9G01 - chains C and D of the 4 polymer chains in the assembly; structure by electron microscopy, 2.83 A resolution.

[Chain C]
Protein: Carbon monoxide dehydrogenase/acetyl-CoA synthase beta subunit
From: Clostridium autoethanogenum DSM 10061
Notes: EC 1.2.7.4
Chain sequence (630 residues; row label = number of the first residue in the row):
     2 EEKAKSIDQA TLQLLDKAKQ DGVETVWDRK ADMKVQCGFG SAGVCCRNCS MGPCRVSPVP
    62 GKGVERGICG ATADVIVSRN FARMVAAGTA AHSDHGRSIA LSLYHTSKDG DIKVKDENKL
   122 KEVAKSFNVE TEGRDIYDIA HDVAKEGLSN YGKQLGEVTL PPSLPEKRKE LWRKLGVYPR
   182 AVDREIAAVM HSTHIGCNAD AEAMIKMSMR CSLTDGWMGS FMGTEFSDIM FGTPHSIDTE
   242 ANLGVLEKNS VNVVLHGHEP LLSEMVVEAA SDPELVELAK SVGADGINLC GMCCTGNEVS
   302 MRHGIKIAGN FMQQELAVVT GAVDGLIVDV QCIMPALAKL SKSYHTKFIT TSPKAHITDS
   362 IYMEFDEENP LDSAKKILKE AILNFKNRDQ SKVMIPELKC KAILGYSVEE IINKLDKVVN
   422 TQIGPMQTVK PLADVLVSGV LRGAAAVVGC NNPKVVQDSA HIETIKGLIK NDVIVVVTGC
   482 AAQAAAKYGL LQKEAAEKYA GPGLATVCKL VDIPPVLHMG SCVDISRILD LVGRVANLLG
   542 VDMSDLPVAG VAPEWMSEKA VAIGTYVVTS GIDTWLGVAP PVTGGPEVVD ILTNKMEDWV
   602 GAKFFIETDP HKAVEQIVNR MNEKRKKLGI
Unresolved in the structure: 2-3
Ion coordination: 4Fe-4S cluster Fe site 1: Cys38, Cys46 (shared with 2 residues of chain B); 4Fe-4S cluster Fe site 2: Cys47, Cys50, Cys55, Cys70; Fe(3)-Ni(1)-S(4) cluster Fe: His259, Cys295, Cys333, Cys451, Cys481, Cys523
Ligand contacts:
  - Fe(3)-Ni(1)-S(4) cluster (RQM): His259, Cys294, Cys295, Phe312, Cys333, Gly450, Cys451, Gly480, Cys481, Cys523, Met557, Ser558, Lys560
  - 4Fe-4S cluster (SF4), molecule 1: Cys38, Phe40, Gly41, Cys46, Arg48, Arg56
  - 4Fe-4S cluster (SF4), molecule 2: Cys47, Arg48, Asn49, Cys50, Met52, Gly53, Cys55, Gly68, Ile69, Cys70, Ala72, Ile77, Arg80, Ile196

[Chain D]
Protein: CO-methylating acetyl-CoA synthase
From: Clostridium autoethanogenum DSM 10061
Notes: EC 2.3.1.169
UniProtKB: F8TEQ9 (F8TEQ9_9CLOT); residues 1-708 here = UniProt positions 1-708
Chain sequence (708 residues; row label = number of the first residue in the row):
     1 MNLFQTVFTG SKQALAAAEG IVKQAVDEKG RDYKVAFPDT AYSLPVIFAA TGKKITNVGE
    61 LEGALDIVRS LIVEEEMLDK LLNSGLATAV AAEIIEAAKY VLSDAPYAEP CVGFISDPII
   121 RSLGVPLVTG DIPGVAVILG ECPDSETAAK IIKDYQSKGL LTCLVGKVID QAIEGKVKMG
   181 LDLRVIPLGY DVTSVIHVVT IAIRAALIFG GIKGGQLNDI LKYTAERVPA FVNAFGPLSE
   241 LVVSAGAGAI ALGFPVLTDQ VVPEVPTLLL TQKDYDKMVK TSLEARNIKI KITEIPIPVS
   301 FAAAFEGERI RKNDMLAEFG GNKTKAWELV MCADQGEVED HKIEVIGPDI DTIDKAPGRM
   361 PLGMLIKVSG TNMQKDFEPV LERRLHYFLN YIEGVMHVGQ RNLTWVRIGK EAFEKGFRLK
   421 HFGEVIYAKM LDEFGSVVDK CEVTIITDPG KAEELEGKYA VPRYKERDAR LESLVDEKVD
   481 TFYSCNLCQS FAPAHVCIVT PERLGLCGAV SWLDAKATLE LNPTGPCQAV PKEGVVDENL
   541 GIWEKVNETV SKISQGAVTS VTLYSILQDP MTSCGCFECI TGIMPEANGV VMVNREFGAT
   601 TPLGMTFGEL ASMTGGGVQT PGFMGHGRQF IASKKFMKGE GGLGRIVWMP KELKDFVAEK
   661 LNKTAKELYN IDNFADMICD ETIATESEEV VKFLEEKGHP ALKMDPIM
Ion coordination: 4Fe-4S cluster Fe: Cys485, Cys488, Cys497, Cys507; Ni2+ site 1: Cys488, Cys574, Cys576; Ni2+ site 2: Cys574, Gly575, Cys576
Ligand contacts:
  - carbon monoxide: Gly124, Val125, Val128, Phe209, Cys488, Cys574, Gly575, Cys576
  - 4Fe-4S cluster (SF4): Cys485, Asn486, Leu487, Cys488, His495, Cys497, Val499, Gly505, Leu506, Cys507, Val510, Cys574, Cys576

[Chain C / chain D interface]
Residue-residue contacts (38):
  Val419(C) - Pro266(D)
  Val419(C) - Thr267(D)
  Val420(C) - Glu284(D)
  Asn421(C) - Leu270(D)
  Asn421(C) - Thr281(D)  hydrogen bond (side chain-backbone)
  Asn421(C) - Glu284(D)
  Asn421(C) - Ala285(D)
  Thr422(C) - Glu284(D)  hydrogen bond (backbone-side chain)
  Gln423(C) - Gln272(D)  hydrogen bond (backbone-side chain)
  Gln423(C) - Lys277(D)  hydrogen bond (backbone-side chain)
  Gln423(C) - Lys280(D)
  Gln423(C) - Thr281(D)
  Gln423(C) - Glu284(D)  hydrogen bond (backbone-side chain)
  Ile424(C) - Leu270(D)  hydrophobic
  Ile424(C) - Thr271(D)
  Ile424(C) - Gln272(D)
  Ile424(C) - Thr281(D)
  Lys431(C) - Glu264(D)  salt bridge
  Pro432(C) - Pro266(D)
  Asp435(C) - Glu264(D)
  Val436(C) - Pro266(D)
  Ser439(C) - Leu3(D)
  Ser439(C) - Phe4(D)
  Ser439(C) - Pro263(D)
  Ser439(C) - Glu264(D)
  Ser439(C) - Val265(D)
  Gly440(C) - Phe4(D)
  Val441(C) - Val265(D)  hydrophobic
  Arg443(C) - Phe4(D)
  Arg443(C) - Glu76(D)  salt bridge
  Asp473(C) - Met77(D)
  Pro503(C) - Asp79(D)
  Gly504(C) - Leu78(D)
  Thr507(C) - Leu78(D)
  Leu511(C) - Pro266(D)
  Leu511(C) - Thr267(D)
  Gly630(C) - Asn2(D)
  Ile631(C) - Asn2(D)  hydrogen bond (backbone-side chain)
Other interface residues (no listed pair), chain C (23 interface residues in all): Lys471, Asn472

[Summary]
23 residues of chain C face 20 of chain D across their interface; the contacts include 6 hydrogen bonds and 2
salt bridges. Polar contacts include Lys431(C)-Glu264(D), Arg443(C)-Glu76(D) and Asn421(C)-Thr281(D). Ligands
of chain C: 4Fe-4S cluster and Fe(3)-Ni(1)-S(4) cluster.
Here chain C is Carbon monoxide dehydrogenase/acetyl-CoA synthase beta subunit and chain D is CO-methylating
acetyl-CoA synthase, both from Clostridium autoethanogenum DSM 10061. Entry 9G01 (Structure of carbon monoxide
dehydrogenase/acetyl-CoA synthase (CODH/ACS) from Clostridium autoethanogenum (composite structure, closed and
CO-bound state)) was determined by electron microscopy, deposited together with 9FZY, 9FZZ, 9G00, 9G02, 9G03
and 9G7I.
